2C93 - chains A and B of the 3 polymer chains in the assembly; structure by X-ray diffraction, 2.20 A resolution.

== Chain A ==
Name: Thrombin, light chain
Organism: Homo sapiens
Notes: EC 3.4.21.5; fragment: fragment alpha thrombin, residues 328-363
Reference sequence: P00734 (THRB_HUMAN); the construct lacks a stretch of the UniProt sequence, so the offset changes along the chain: -7 to 14 = UniProt 328-349; 15-17 = UniProt 361-363
Chain sequence (36 residues; numbered -7 to 17 plus 11 insertion-coded residues; the number before each row is that of its first residue; a row labelled like 14A-14K holds insertion residues (14A, then the next letters in order); numbers below 1 keep their minus sign (Thr-7 is residue -7)):
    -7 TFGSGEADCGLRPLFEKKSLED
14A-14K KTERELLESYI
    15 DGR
Disordered / not traced: -7 to -4, 15-17
UniProt features mapped onto this chain:
  - site: Arg17 (Cleavage)

== Chain B ==
Name: Thrombin heavy chain
Organism: Homo sapiens
Notes: EC 3.4.21.5; fragment: fragment alpha thrombin, residues 364-622
Reference sequence: P00734 (THRB_HUMAN); the construct lacks a stretch of the UniProt sequence and is renumbered around it, so the offset changes along the chain: 16-37 = UniProt 364-385; 38-60 = UniProt 387-409; 61-77 = UniProt 419-435; 78-97 = UniProt 437-456; 8 more segments
Chain sequence (259 residues; row label = number of the first residue in the row; note: 1 number in that range is skipped by the numbering (no residue carries it; nothing is unmodelled there); a row labelled like 60A-60I holds insertion residues (60A, then the next letters in order)):
    16 IVEGSDAEIGMSPWQVMLFRKS
   37A P
    38 QELLCGASLISDRWVLTAAHCLL
60A-60I YPPWDKNFT
    61 ENDLLVRIGKHSRTRYE
   77A R
    78 NIEKISMLEKIYIHPRYNWR
   97A E
    98 NLDRDIALMKLKKPVAFSDYIHPVCLPDRETA
129A-129C ASL
   130 LQAGYKGRVTGWGNLKE
146A-146E TWTAN
   147 VGKGQPSVLQVVNLPIVERPVCKDSTRIRITDNMFCA
  184A G
   184 YKP
186A-186D DEGK
   187 RGDACEGDSGGPFVMKSP
204A-204B FN
   205 NRWYQMGIVSWGE
   219 GCD
  221A R
   222 DGKYGFYTHVFRLKKWIQKVIDQFGE
Disordered / not traced: 146A-146E, 147-149
UniProt features mapped onto this chain:
  - region: Ala183 to Val200 (High affinity receptor-binding region which is also known as the TP508 peptide)
  - active site (Charge relay system): His57, Asp102, Ser195
  - glycosylation: Asn60G (N-linked (GlcNAc...) (complex) asparagine)
Disulfide bonds: Cys42-Cys58, Cys168-Cys182, Cys191-Cys220
Bound ions: Na+: Arg221A, Lys224
Ligand contacts: inhibitor of thrombin (C4M; N-[(2R,3S)-3-amino-2-hydroxy-4-phenylbutyl]-4-methoxy-2,3,6-trimethylbenzenesulfonamide): His57, Tyr60A, Trp60D, Trp96, Glu97A, Asn98, Leu99, Ile174, Glu192, Ser195, Ser214, Trp215, Gly216, Glu217

== Interface between chain A and chain B ==
Pairs across the interface - 61 pairs, chain A then chain B:
  Glu-2(A) - Phe114(B)
  Glu-2(A) - Pro120(B)
  Ala-1(A) - Arg206(B)  hydrogen bond (backbone-side chain)
  Asp0(A) - His119(B)  salt bridge
  Asp0(A) - Arg206(B)
  Cys1(A) - Pro120(B)
  Cys1(A) - Val121(B)
  Cys1(A) - Cys122(B)  disulfide
  Cys1(A) - Arg206(B)  hydrogen bond (backbone-side chain)
  Gly2(A) - Trp29(B)
  Gly2(A) - Pro120(B)  hydrogen bond (backbone-backbone)
  Gly2(A) - Cys122(B)  hydrogen bond (backbone-side chain)
  Gly2(A) - Arg206(B)
  Gly2(A) - Trp207(B)  hydrogen bond (backbone-backbone)
  Leu3(A) - His119(B)  hydrogen bond (backbone-side chain)
  Leu3(A) - Asn205(B)
  Leu3(A) - Arg206(B)
  Arg4(A) - Gly25(B)
  Arg4(A) - Met26(B)  hydrogen bond (side chain-backbone)
  Arg4(A) - Pro28(B)
  Arg4(A) - Trp29(B)
  Arg4(A) - Arg137(B)
  Arg4(A) - Trp207(B)
  Pro5(A) - Ser115(B)
  Pro5(A) - Asp116(B)
  Pro5(A) - His119(B)
  Leu6(A) - Gly25(B)
  Leu6(A) - Asp116(B)
  Leu6(A) - Tyr117(B)  hydrophobic
  Phe7(A) - Glu23(B)
  Phe7(A) - Ile24(B)
  Phe7(A) - Gly25(B)
  Phe7(A) - Met26(B)  hydrophobic
  Glu8(A) - Lys202(B)  salt bridge
  Glu8(A) - Asn205(B)
  Glu8(A) - Trp207(B)  hydrogen bond
  Asp14(A) - Glu23(B)
  Asp14(A) - Met26(B)
  Asp14(A) - Arg137(B)  salt bridge
  Lys14A(A) - Glu23(B)  hydrogen bond (backbone-side chain)
  Thr14B(A) - Arg137(B)  hydrogen bond
  Thr14B(A) - Asn159(B)  hydrogen bond (backbone-side chain)
  Glu14C(A) - Arg137(B)
  Glu14C(A) - Lys202(B)  salt bridge
  Glu14E(A) - Lys135(B)  salt bridge
  Glu14E(A) - Asn159(B)  hydrogen bond
  Glu14E(A) - Tyr184(B)  hydrogen bond
  Leu14F(A) - Lys135(B)
  Leu14F(A) - Gly136(B)
  Leu14F(A) - Asn159(B)
  Leu14F(A) - Trp207(B)  hydrophobic
  Leu14G(A) - Pro204(B)  hydrophobic
  Ser14I(A) - Gly133(B)
  Ser14I(A) - Tyr134(B)
  Ser14I(A) - Lys135(B)  hydrogen bond (side chain-backbone)
  Tyr14J(A) - Tyr134(B)  hydrophobic
  Tyr14J(A) - Lys135(B)  hydrogen bond (side chain-backbone)
  Tyr14J(A) - Met201(B)
  Tyr14J(A) - Lys202(B)  hydrogen bond (side chain-backbone)
  Tyr14J(A) - Pro204(B)  hydrophobic
  Ile14K(A) - Tyr134(B)
Interface residues without a listed pair, chain B (29 interface residues in all): Ser48, Lys186D
Inter-chain disulfides: Cys1(A)-Cys122(B)

== Overview ==
Chain A and chain B form an interface of 21 and 29 residues respectively, with 1 disulfide bond, 16 hydrogen
bonds and 5 salt bridges. Polar pairs include Asp0(A)-His119(B), Glu8(A)-Lys202(B) and Glu14E(A)-Lys135(B).
Ligands of chain B: inhibitor of thrombin.
Chain A is Thrombin, light chain and chain B is Thrombin heavy chain, both from Homo sapiens; the structure,
thrombin inhibitors, was determined by X-ray diffraction, deposited together with 2C8W, 2C8X, 2C8Y, 2C8Z and
2C90.
